Entry 4FMU (X-ray diffraction, 2.10 A resolution); this record covers chain A.

# Chain A
Name: Histone-lysine N-methyltransferase SETD2
From: Homo sapiens
Notes: EC 2.1.1.43
UniProtKB: Q9BYW2 (SETD2_HUMAN); residues 1434-1711 here = UniProt positions 1434-1711
Sequence (278 residues; each row starts with the number of its first residue):
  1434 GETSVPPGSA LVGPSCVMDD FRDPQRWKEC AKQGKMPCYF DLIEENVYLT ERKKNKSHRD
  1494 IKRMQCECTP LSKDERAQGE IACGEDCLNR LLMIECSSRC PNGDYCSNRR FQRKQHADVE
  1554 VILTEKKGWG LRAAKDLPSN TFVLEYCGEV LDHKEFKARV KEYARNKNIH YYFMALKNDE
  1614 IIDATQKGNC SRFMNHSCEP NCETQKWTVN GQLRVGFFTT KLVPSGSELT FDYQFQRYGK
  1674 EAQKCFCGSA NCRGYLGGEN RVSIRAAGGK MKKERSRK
Unresolved in the structure: 1434-1443, 1484-1496, 1692-1711
Bound ions: Zn2+ site 1: Cys1499, Cys1501, Cys1516, Cys1520; Zn2+ site 2: Cys1516, Cys1529, Cys1533, Cys1539; Zn2+ site 3: Cys1631, Cys1678, Cys1680, Cys1685
Small-molecule neighbours: 0UM ((2S,5S)-2-amino-6-[(2R,3S,4R,5R)-5-(6-amino-9H-purin-9-yl)-3,4-dihydroxytetrahydrofuran-2-yl]-5-(propylamino)hexanoic acid): Lys1560, Gly1561, Trp1562, Tyr1579, Ile1602, His1603, Tyr1604, Tyr1605, Met1607, Arg1625, Phe1626, Met1627, Asn1628, His1629, Phe1650, Phe1664, Tyr1666, Gln1676, Lys1677, Cys1678, Phe1679, Cys1680, Leu1689
UniProt features mapped onto this chain:
  - binding site (Zn(2+)): Cys1499, Cys1501, Cys1516, Cys1520, Cys1529, Cys1533, Cys1539, Cys1631, Cys1678, Cys1680, Cys1685
  - binding site (S-adenosyl-L-methionine): Lys1560 to Trp1562, His1603 to Tyr1605, Asn1628, His1629, Gln1676, Phe1679
  - modified residue: Ser1696 (Phosphoserine)
  - natural variant: Asp1453 (D1453N: In ALL; uncertain significance), Asp1493 (D1493N: In ALL; uncertain significance), Leu1609 (L1609P: In ALL; uncertain significance), Lys1654 (K1654Q: In ALL; uncertain significance), Thr1663 (T1663M: In ALL; uncertain significance)
  - mutagenesis: Phe1589 (F1589A: Strongly reduced methyltransferase activity), Tyr1604 (Y1604A: Increased methyltransferase activity), Arg1625 (R1625H/G: Loss of methyltransferase activity. Abolishes ability to monomethylate STAT1), Cys1631 (C1631A: Does not affect methyltransferase activity), Glu1636 (E1636A: Increased methyltransferase activity), Thr1637 (T1637A: Increased methyltransferase activity), Phe1668 (F1668A: Strongly reduced methyltransferase activity), Gln1669 (Q1669A: Loss of methyltransferase activity), Arg1670 (R1670A/V/L/I/F: Impaired methyltransferase activity; R1670P/W/K/Q: Loss of methyltransferase activity), Tyr1671 (Y1671A: Strongly reduced methyltransferase activity)
From the paper describing this entry:
  - binding site for 0UM: Tyr1579, Tyr1604, Tyr1605, Arg1625, Met1627, Phe1650, Phe1664, Tyr1666
  - conformationally variable residues (loop rearrangement, side-chain flip): Tyr1666, Arg1670
  - binding site for unknown atom or ion: Gln1669 (proposed by the authors, not directly observed)
  - mutagenesis - F1668A, Q1669A, R1670G, R1670P, R1670Q, R1670W, Y1671A: abolished catalytic activity
  - mutagenesis - R1670A, R1670F, R1670I, R1670K, R1670L, R1670V: decreased catalytic activity

# Summary
Ligands of chain A: compound 0UM. Curated annotation (UniProt) lists 11 Zn2+-binding residues, 10
S-adenosyl-L-methionine-binding residues and 10 mutagenesis sites. From the paper: a binding site for 0UM at
Tyr1579, Tyr1604 and Tyr1605 among others; F1668A, Q1669A and R1670G, among others, abolish catalytic
activity; 13 substitutions were tested in all.
Chain A is Histone-lysine N-methyltransferase SETD2 (Homo sapiens); the structure, Crystal structure of
Methyltransferase domain of human SET domain-containing protein 2 Compound: Pr-SNF, was determined by X-ray
diffraction, deposited together with 4H12.
